Entry 9M8M (electron microscopy, 2.30 A resolution); this record covers chains S and U of the 36 polymer chains in the assembly.

# Chain S (and U)
Molecule: Light-harvesting complex 1 alpha chain
Source organism: Rhodothalassium salexigens DSM 2132
Notes: chain U of this document is another copy of the same molecule, construct and numbering; everything in this record applies to it too
Reference sequence: A0A4R2PMJ4 (A0A4R2PMJ4_RHOSA); residues 1-59 here = UniProt positions 1-59
Chain sequence (59 residues; each row starts with the number of its first residue):
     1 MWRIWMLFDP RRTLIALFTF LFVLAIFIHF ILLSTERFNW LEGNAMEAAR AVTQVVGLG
Disordered / not traced: 48-59
Modified / non-standard residues: Met1 (N-formylmethionine; FME)
Metal / ion sites: bacteriochlorophyll a Mg near His29 (its only coordinating residue here)
Ligand contacts:
  - bacteriochlorophyll a (BCL), molecule 1: Ala16, Phe20, Ile28
  - bacteriochlorophyll a (BCL), molecule 2: Phe18, Thr19, Leu21, Phe22, Ala25, His29, Leu32, Phe38, Trp40
  - bacteriochlorophyll a (BCL), molecule 3: Leu21, Leu24, Ala25, Ile28, His29, Leu32, Phe38
  - spirilloxanthin (CRT), molecule 1: Met1, Arg3, Ile4, Leu7
  - spirilloxanthin (CRT), molecule 2: Leu14, Leu17, Phe18, Phe20, Leu21, Leu24, Ile28, Ile31
  - spirilloxanthin (CRT), molecule 3: Phe22, Ala25, Ile26, His29, Phe30, Leu33, Trp40

# Interface between chain S and chain U
Residue-residue contacts - 14 pairs, chain S then chain U:
  Ile4(S) with Leu14(U), hydrophobic
  Leu7(S) with Pro10(U), hydrophobic; Arg11(U)
  Phe8(S) with Arg11(U); Leu14(U), hydrophobic; Ile15(U), hydrophobic; Phe18(U), hydrophobic
  Arg12(S) with Arg11(U)
  Phe20(S) with Phe22(U), hydrophobic
  Phe27(S) with Phe30(U), hydrophobic
  Ile31(S) with Phe30(U), hydrophobic; Leu41(U), hydrophobic
  Thr35(S) with Leu41(U)
  Phe38(S) with Leu41(U)
Other interface residues (no listed pair), chain S (12 interface residues in all): Leu24, Leu32, Arg37
Other interface residues (no listed pair), chain U (10 interface residues in all): Ile26, Leu33

# In short
The interface between chain S and chain U involves 12 residues on one side and 10 on the other. Chain S binds
3 copies of spirilloxanthin and 3 copies of bacteriochlorophyll a.
Both chains are Light-harvesting complex 1 alpha chain (Rhodothalassium salexigens DSM 2132). Entry 9M8M
(Structure of photosynthetic LH1-RC complex the Halophilic Nonsulfur Purple Bacterium, Rhodothalassium
salexigens) was determined by electron microscopy.
